PDB entry 3HOZ | X-ray diffraction, 3.65 A resolution | chains B and T of the 15 polymer chains in the assembly

== Chain B ==
Protein: DNA-directed RNA polymerase II subunit RPB2
Source organism: Saccharomyces cerevisiae
Notes: EC 2.7.7.6
UniProtKB: P08518 (RPB2_YEAST); residue numbers follow UniProt; this construct covers 1-1224
Chain sequence (1224 residues; row label = number of the first residue in the row):
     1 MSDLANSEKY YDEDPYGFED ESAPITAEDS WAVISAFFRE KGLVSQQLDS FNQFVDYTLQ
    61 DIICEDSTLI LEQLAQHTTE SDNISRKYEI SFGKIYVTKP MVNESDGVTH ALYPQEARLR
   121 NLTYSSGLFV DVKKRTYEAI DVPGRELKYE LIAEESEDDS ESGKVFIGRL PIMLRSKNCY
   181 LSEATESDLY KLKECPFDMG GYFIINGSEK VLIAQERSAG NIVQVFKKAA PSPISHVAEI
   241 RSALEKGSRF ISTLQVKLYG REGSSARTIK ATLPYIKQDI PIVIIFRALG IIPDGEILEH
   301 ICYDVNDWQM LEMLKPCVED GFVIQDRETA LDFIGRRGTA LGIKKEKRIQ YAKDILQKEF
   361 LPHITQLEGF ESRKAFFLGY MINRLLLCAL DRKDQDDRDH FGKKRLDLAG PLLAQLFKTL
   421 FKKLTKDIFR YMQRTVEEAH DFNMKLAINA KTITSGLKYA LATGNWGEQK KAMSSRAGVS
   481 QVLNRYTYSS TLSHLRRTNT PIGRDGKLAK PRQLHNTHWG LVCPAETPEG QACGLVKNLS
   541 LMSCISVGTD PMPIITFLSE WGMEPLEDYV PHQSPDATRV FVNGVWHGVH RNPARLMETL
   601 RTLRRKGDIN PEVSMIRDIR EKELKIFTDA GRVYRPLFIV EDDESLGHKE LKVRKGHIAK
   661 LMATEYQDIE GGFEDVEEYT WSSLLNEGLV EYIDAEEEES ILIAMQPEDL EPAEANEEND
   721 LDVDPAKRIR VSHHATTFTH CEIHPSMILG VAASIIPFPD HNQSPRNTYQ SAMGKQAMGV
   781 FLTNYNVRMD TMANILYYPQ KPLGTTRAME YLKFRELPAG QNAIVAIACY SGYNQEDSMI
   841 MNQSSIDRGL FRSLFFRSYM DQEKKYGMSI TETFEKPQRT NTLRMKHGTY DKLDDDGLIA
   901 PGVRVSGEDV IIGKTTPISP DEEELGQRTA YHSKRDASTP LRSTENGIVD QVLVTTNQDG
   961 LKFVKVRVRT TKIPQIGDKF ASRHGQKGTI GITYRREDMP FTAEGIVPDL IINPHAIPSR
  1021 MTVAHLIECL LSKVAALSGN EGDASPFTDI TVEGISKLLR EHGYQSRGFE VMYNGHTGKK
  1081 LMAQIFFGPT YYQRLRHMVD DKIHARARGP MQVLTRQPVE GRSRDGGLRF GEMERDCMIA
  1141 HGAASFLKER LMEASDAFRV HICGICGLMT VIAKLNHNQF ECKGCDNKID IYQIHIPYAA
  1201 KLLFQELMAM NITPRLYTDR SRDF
Disordered / not traced: 1-19, 71-88, 135-163, 337-344, 438-445, 471-472, 505-507, 669-677, 716-721, 920-932
Ion coordination: Zn2+: Cys1163, Cys1166, Cys1182, Cys1185
What the authors report for this chain:
  - binding site for the 18-nt RNA strand: Glu529, Tyr769

== Chain T ==
Molecule: 26-nt DNA strand
Sequence (26 nucleotides; row label = number of the first residue in the row):
     5 AGCTCAAGTA GTTCTGCCUG GTCATT
Disordered / not traced: 5-9, 29-30
Modified residues: BRU (5-bromo-2'-deoxyuridine-5'-monophosphate) at position 23

== Chain B / chain T interface ==
Pairs across the interface (17):
  Ser208(B) - DG25(T)  phosphate contact
  Pro231(B) - DA10(T)  sugar contact
  Pro231(B) - DA11(T)  phosphate contact
  Ser232(B) - DA11(T)  phosphate contact
  Pro233(B) - DA11(T)  phosphate contact
  Arg504(B) - DA14(T)  hydrogen bond to the base
  Arg504(B) - DG15(T)  hydrogen bond to the base
  Arg504(B) - DT16(T)  base contact
  Met792(B) - DG24(T)  phosphate contact
  Arg942(B) - BRU_23(T)  salt bridge to the phosphate
  Gly1121(B) - DC22(T)  phosphate contact
  Arg1122(B) - DC22(T)  hydrogen bond to the phosphate
  Leu1128(B) - DC21(T)  phosphate contact
  Arg1129(B) - DG20(T)  salt bridge to the phosphate
  Arg1129(B) - DC21(T)  phosphate contact
  Gly1131(B) - DG20(T)  phosphate contact
  Met1133(B) - DT19(T)  sugar contact
Other interface residues (no listed pair), chain B (21 interface residues in all): Asn206, Lys210, Ala462, Thr463, Gln469, Thr791, Ser1123, Glu1134
Other interface residues (no listed pair), chain T (14 interface residues in all): DT26, DC27

== Overview ==
21 residues of chain B face 14 of chain T across their interface, with 3 hydrogen bonds and 2 salt bridges.
Among the polar pairs are Arg504(B)-DA14(T), Arg504(B)-DG15(T) and Arg1122(B)-DC22(T). Cys1163(B), Cys1166(B),
Cys1182(B) and Cys1185(B) coordinate Zn2+. The paper reports a binding site for the 18-nt RNA strand at
Glu529(B) and Tyr769(B).
Here chain B is DNA-directed RNA polymerase II subunit RPB2 (Saccharomyces cerevisiae) and chain T is a 26-nt
DNA strand. Entry 3HOZ (Complete RNA polymerase II elongation complex IV with a T-U mismatch and a frayed RNA
3'-guanine) was determined by X-ray diffraction, deposited together with 3HOU, 3HOV, 3HOW, 3HOX and 3HOY.
